Entry 5CP6 (X-ray diffraction, 2.60 A resolution); this record covers chains J and H of the 10 polymer chains in the assembly.

# Chain J
Molecule: 145-nt DNA strand
Sequence (145 nucleotides; row label = number of the first residue in the row; numbers below 1 keep their minus sign (DA-72 is residue -72)):
   -72 ATCAATATCCACCTGCAGATACTACCAAAAGTGTATTTGGAAACTGCTCC
   -22 ATCAAAAGGCATGTTCAGCTGATTCAGCTGAACATGCCTTTTGATGGAGC
    28 AGTTTCCAAATACACTTTTGGTAGTATCTGCAGGTGGATATTGAT

# Chain H
Molecule: Histone H2B 1.1
Organism: Xenopus laevis
UniProtKB: P02281 (H2B11_XENLA); residues -2 to 122 here correspond to UniProt positions 2-126 (UniProt number = residue number + 4)
Chain sequence (125 residues; row label = number of the first residue in the row; numbers below 1 keep their minus sign (Pro-2 is residue -2)):
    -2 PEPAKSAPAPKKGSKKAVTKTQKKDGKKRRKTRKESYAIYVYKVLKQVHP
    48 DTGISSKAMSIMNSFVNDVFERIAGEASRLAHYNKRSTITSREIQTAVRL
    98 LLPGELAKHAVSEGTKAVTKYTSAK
Disordered / not traced: -2 to 27
Differences from the reference sequence: variant Thr29 (Ser33 in P02281)
UniProt features mapped onto this chain:
  - modified residue: Lys2 (N6-acetyllysine), Lys9 (N6-acetyllysine), Ser11 (Phosphoserine), Lys12 (N6-acetyllysine), Lys17 (N6-acetyllysine)
  - glycosylation: Ser109 (O-linked (GlcNAc) serine)
  - cross-link: Lys117 (Glycyl lysine isopeptide (Lys-Gly) (interchain with G-Cter in ubiquitin))

# Interface between chain J and chain H
Pairs across the interface (15):
  DA-54(J) with Ser52(H), phosphate contact; Ser53(H), hydrogen bond to the phosphate
  DT-53(J) with Tyr39(H), hydrogen bond to the phosphate; Ile51(H), phosphate contact
  DA-46(J) with Arg30(H), base contact
  DA-45(J) with Arg30(H), sugar contact
  DG-34(J) with Ser84(H), sugar contact; Thr85(H), hydrogen bond to the phosphate
  DG-33(J) with Arg83(H), phosphate contact; Ser84(H), hydrogen bond to the phosphate; Thr85(H), hydrogen bond to the phosphate
  DA-32(J) with Arg83(H), salt bridge to the phosphate
  DG29(J) with Lys28(H), phosphate contact; Thr29(H), hydrogen bond to the phosphate
  DT30(J) with Lys28(H), salt bridge to the phosphate
Also at the interface, not in a pair above, chain H (12 interface residues in all): Gly50, Lys82

# Overview
9 residues of chain J face 12 of chain H across their interface, with 6 hydrogen bonds and 2 salt bridges.
Polar contacts include DA-54(J)-Ser53(H), DT-53(J)-Tyr39(H) and DG-34(J)-Thr85(H).
Chain J is a 145-nt DNA strand and chain H is Histone H2B 1.1 (Xenopus laevis); the structure, Nucleosome Core
Particle with Adducts from the Anticancer Compound,
[(eta6-5,8,9,10-tetrahydroanthracene)Ru(ethylenediamine)Cl][PF6], was determined by X-ray diffraction.
